Entry 9DTF (X-ray diffraction, 2.45 A resolution); this record covers chains B and C of the 6 polymer chains in the assembly.

== Chain B ==
Name: Phenylalanine--tRNA ligase beta subunit
Source organism: Mycobacterium tuberculosis H37Rv
Notes: EC 6.1.1.20
Reference sequence: P9WFU1 (SYFB_MYCTU); residues 1-831 here = UniProt positions 1-831
Chain sequence (835 residues; numbered -3 to 831; the number before each row is that of its first residue; numbers below 1 keep their minus sign (Gln-3 is residue -3)):
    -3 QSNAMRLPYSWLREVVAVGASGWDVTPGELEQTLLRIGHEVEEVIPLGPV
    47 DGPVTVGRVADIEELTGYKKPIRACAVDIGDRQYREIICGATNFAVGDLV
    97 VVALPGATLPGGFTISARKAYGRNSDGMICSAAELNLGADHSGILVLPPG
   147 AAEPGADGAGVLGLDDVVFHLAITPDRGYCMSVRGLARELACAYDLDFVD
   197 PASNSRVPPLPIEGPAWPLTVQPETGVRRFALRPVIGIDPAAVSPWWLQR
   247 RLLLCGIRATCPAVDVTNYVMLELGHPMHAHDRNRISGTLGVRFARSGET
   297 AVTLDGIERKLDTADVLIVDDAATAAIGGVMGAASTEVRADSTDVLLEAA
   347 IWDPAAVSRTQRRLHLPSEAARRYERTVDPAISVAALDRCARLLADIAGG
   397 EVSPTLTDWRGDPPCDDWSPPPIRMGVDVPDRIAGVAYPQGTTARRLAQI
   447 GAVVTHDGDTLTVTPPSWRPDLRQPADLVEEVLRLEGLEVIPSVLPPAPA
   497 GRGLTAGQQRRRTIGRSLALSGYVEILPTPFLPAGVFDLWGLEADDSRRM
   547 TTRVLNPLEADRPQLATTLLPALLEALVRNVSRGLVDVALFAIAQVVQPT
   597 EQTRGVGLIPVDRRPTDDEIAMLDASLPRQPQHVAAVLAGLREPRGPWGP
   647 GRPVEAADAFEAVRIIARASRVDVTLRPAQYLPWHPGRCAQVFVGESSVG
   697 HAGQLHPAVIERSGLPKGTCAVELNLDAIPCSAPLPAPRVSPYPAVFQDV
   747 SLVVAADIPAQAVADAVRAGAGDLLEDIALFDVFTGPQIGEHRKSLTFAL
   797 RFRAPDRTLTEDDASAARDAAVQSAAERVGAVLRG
Unresolved in the structure: -3
Differences from the reference sequence: expression tag (-3 to 0)
Curated features (UniProtKB/Swiss-Prot):
  - binding site (Mg(2+)): Asp467, Asp473, Glu476, Glu477
Ion coordination: Mg2+: Glu476 (shared with 1 residue of chain A)
What the authors report for this chain:
  - binding site for tRNA(Phe): Phe780
  - catalytic residues: Thr263, Asn264, Ser364 (proposed by the authors, not directly observed)
  - specificity-determining residues: Gly325, Glu344 (proposed by the authors, not directly observed)

== Chain C ==
Molecule: tRNA(Phe)
Sequence (77 nucleotides; numbered 1 to 77; the number before each row is that of its first residue):
     1 GGCCAGGUAGCUCAGUCGGUAUGAGCGUCCGCCUGAAAAGCGGAAGGUCG
    51 GCGGUUCGAUCCCGCCCCUGGCCACCA
Unresolved in the structure: 74-77

== Chain B / chain C interface ==
Pairs across the interface (9):
  Leu554(B) with C68(C), phosphate contact
  Glu555(B) with C68(C), phosphate contact
  Ala556(B) with C67(C), hydrogen bond to the phosphate; C68(C), hydrogen bond to the phosphate
  Asp557(B) with C67(C), sugar contact
  Ser578(B) with G10(C), hydrogen bond to the sugar; C11(C), sugar contact
  Arg579(B) with C11(C), hydrogen bond to the phosphate; U12(C), salt bridge to the phosphate

== Overview ==
6 residues of chain B and 5 residues of chain C are in contact, with 4 hydrogen bonds and 1 salt bridge. Polar
pairs include Ser578(B)-G10(C), Ala556(B)-C67(C) and Ala556(B)-C68(C). Curated annotation (UniProt) lists 4
Mg2+-binding residues on chain B. From the paper: catalytic residues Thr263(B), Asn264(B) and Ser364(B); a
binding site for tRNA(Phe) at Phe780(B).
Chain B is Phenylalanine--tRNA ligase beta subunit (Mycobacterium tuberculosis H37Rv) and chain C is
tRNA(Phe); the structure, Crystal structure of the complex of M. tuberculosis PheRS with cognate precursor
tRNA and fragment DDD01008876, was determined by X-ray diffraction (same publication as 9DRT, 9DSX, 9DRS and
9DRV).
